Entry 7T1L (X-ray diffraction, 1.35 A resolution); this record covers chains A and C.

# Chain A
Protein: Tyrosine-protein kinase Fes/Fps
Organism: Homo sapiens
Notes: EC 2.7.10.2; fragment: SH2 domain
UniProt: P07332 (FES_HUMAN); the construct has insertions or renumbered stretches relative to UniProt, so the offset changes along the chain: 2-35 = UniProt 453-486; 37-100 = UniProt 487-550
Chain sequence (100 residues; each row starts with the number of its first residue):
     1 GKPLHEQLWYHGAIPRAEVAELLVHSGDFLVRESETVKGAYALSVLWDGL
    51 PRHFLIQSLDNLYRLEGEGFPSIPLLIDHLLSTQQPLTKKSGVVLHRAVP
Not modelled in the structure: 1
Sequence notes: expression tag (1); engineered mutation Glu35 (Gln486 in P07332), Val37 (Gly487 in P07332), Gly39 (Gln489 in P07332), Ala40 (Glu490 in P07332), Ala42 (Val492 in P07332), Leu55 (Ile505 in P07332); insertion (36)
Bound ions: Na+: Leu55, Gln57

# Chain C
Protein: Synthetic phosphotyrosine-containing Ezrin-derived peptide
UniProt: P15311 (EZRI_HUMAN); residues -2 to 4 here correspond to UniProt positions 475-481 (UniProt number = residue number + 477)
Chain sequence (7 residues; numbered -2 to 4; the number before each row is that of its first residue; numbers below 1 keep their minus sign (Pro-2 is residue -2)):
    -2 PPVYEPV
Not modelled in the structure: -2
Modified / non-standard residues: Tyr1 (O-phosphotyrosine; PTR)
Curated features (UniProtKB/Swiss-Prot):
  - modified residue: Tyr1 (Phosphotyrosine)

# Chain A / chain C interface
Pairs across the interface - 13 pairs, chain A then chain C:
  Arg16(A) - Val0(C)
  Arg16(A) - Tyr1(C)
  Arg32(A) - Tyr1(C)
  Ser34(A) - Tyr1(C)
  Glu35(A) - Tyr1(C)
  Thr36(A) - Tyr1(C)
  Arg52(A) - Glu2(C)  salt bridge
  His53(A) - Val0(C)
  His53(A) - Tyr1(C)
  His53(A) - Glu2(C)  hydrogen bond (backbone-backbone)
  Phe54(A) - Glu2(C)
  Leu55(A) - Tyr1(C)
  Gln57(A) - Val4(C)  hydrogen bond (side chain-backbone)
Interface residues without a listed pair, chain A (13 interface residues in all): Glu33, Val37, Ala42
Interface residues without a listed pair, chain C (5 interface residues in all): Pro3

# Summary
13 residues of chain A and 5 residues of chain C are in contact; the contacts include 2 hydrogen bonds and 1
salt bridge. Polar contacts include Arg52(A)-Glu2(C), Gln57(A)-Val4(C) and His53(A)-Glu2(C). The Na+ site is
built by Leu55(A) and Gln57(A).
Here chain A is Tyrosine-protein kinase Fes/Fps (Homo sapiens) and chain C is Synthetic
phosphotyrosine-containing Ezrin-derived peptide. Entry 7T1L (Crystal structure of a superbinder Fes SH2
domain (sFesS) in complex with a high affinity phosphopeptide) was determined by X-ray diffraction together
with 7T1K and 7T1U from the same study.
